PDB entry 3DRS | X-ray diffraction, 3.15 A resolution | chains A and B

== Chain A ==
Name: Reverse transcriptase/ribonuclease H
From: Human immunodeficiency virus type 1
Notes: EC 2.7.7.49, 2.7.7.7, 3.1.26.4; fragment: gag-pol polyprotein p66 subunit
UniProt: P04585 (POL_HV1H2); residues 1-560 here correspond to UniProt positions 588-1147 (UniProt number = residue number + 587)
Amino-acid sequence (563 residues; each row starts with the number of its first residue; numbers below 1 keep their minus sign (Met-2 is residue -2)):
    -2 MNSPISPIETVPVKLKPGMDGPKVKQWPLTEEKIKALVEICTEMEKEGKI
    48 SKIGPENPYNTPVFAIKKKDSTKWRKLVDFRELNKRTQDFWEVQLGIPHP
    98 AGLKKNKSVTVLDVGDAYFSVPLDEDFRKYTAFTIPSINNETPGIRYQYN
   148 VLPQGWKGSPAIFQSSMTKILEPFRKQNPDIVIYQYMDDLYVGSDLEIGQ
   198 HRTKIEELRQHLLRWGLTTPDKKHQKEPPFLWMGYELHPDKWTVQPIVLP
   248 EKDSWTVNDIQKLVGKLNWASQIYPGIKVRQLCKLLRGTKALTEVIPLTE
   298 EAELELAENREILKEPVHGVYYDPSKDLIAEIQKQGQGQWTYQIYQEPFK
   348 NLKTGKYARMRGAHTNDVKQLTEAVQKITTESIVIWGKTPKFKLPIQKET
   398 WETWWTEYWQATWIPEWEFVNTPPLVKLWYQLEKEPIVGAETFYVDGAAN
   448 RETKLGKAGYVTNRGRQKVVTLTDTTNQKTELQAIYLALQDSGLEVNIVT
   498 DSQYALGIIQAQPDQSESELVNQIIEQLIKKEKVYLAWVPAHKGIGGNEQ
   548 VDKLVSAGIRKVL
Not modelled in the structure: -2 to -1, 549-560
Construct notes: expression tag (-2 to 0); engineered mutation Asn103 (Lys690 in P04585)
Swiss-Prot annotation at these positions:
  - region: Phe227 to His235 (RT 'primer grip')
  - motif: Trp398 to Trp414 (Tryptophan repeat motif)
  - binding site (Mg(2+)): Asp110, Asp185, Asp186, Asp443, Glu478, Asp498, Asp549
  - site: Trp401 (Essential for RT p66/p51 heterodimerization), Trp414 (Essential for RT p66/p51 heterodimerization), Phe440, Tyr441 (Cleavage), Leu560 (Cleavage)

== Chain B ==
Name: p66 RT
From: Human immunodeficiency virus type 1
Notes: fragment: gag-pol polyprotein p51 subunit
UniProt: P04585 (POL_HV1H2); residues 1-440 here correspond to UniProt positions 588-1027 (UniProt number = residue number + 587)
Amino-acid sequence (443 residues; row label = number of the first residue in the row; numbers below 1 keep their minus sign (Met-2 is residue -2)):
    -2 MNSPISPIETVPVKLKPGMDGPKVKQWPLTEEKIKALVEICTEMEKEGKI
    48 SKIGPENPYNTPVFAIKKKDSTKWRKLVDFRELNKRTQDFWEVQLGIPHP
    98 AGLKKNKSVTVLDVGDAYFSVPLDEDFRKYTAFTIPSINNETPGIRYQYN
   148 VLPQGWKGSPAIFQSSMTKILEPFRKQNPDIVIYQYMDDLYVGSDLEIGQ
   198 HRTKIEELRQHLLRWGLTTPDKKHQKEPPFLWMGYELHPDKWTVQPIVLP
   248 EKDSWTVNDIQKLVGKLNWASQIYPGIKVRQLCKLLRGTKALTEVIPLTE
   298 EAELELAENREILKEPVHGVYYDPSKDLIAEIQKQGQGQWTYQIYQEPFK
   348 NLKTGKYARMRGAHTNDVKQLTEAVQKITTESIVIWGKTPKFKLPIQKET
   398 WETWWTEYWQATWIPEWEFVNTPPLVKLWYQLEKEPIVGAETF
Not modelled in the structure: -2 to 4, 216-230, 357-360, 429-440
Construct notes: expression tag (-2 to 0); engineered mutation Asn103 (Lys690 in P04585)
Swiss-Prot annotation at these positions:
  - region: Phe227 to His235 (RT 'primer grip')
  - motif: Trp398 to Trp414 (Tryptophan repeat motif)
  - binding site (Mg(2+)): Asp110, Asp185, Asp186
  - site: Trp401 (Essential for RT p66/p51 heterodimerization), Trp414 (Essential for RT p66/p51 heterodimerization), Phe440 (Cleavage)

== How chain A and chain B interact ==
Residue-residue contacts (103):
  Val8(A) with Pro52(B); Glu53(B)
  Pro9(A) with Glu53(B)
  Gln85(A) with Glu53(B), hydrogen bond (side chain-backbone)
  Asp86(A) with Pro55(B)
  Phe87(A) with Pro52(B); Pro55(B)
  Trp88(A) with Pro52(B), hydrogen bond (backbone-backbone); Asn54(B); Pro55(B); Asn57(B); Thr131(B); Arg143(B)
  Gln91(A) with Asn137(B); Thr139(B); Pro140(B)
  Leu92(A) with Asn137(B)
  Gly93(A) with Asn137(B), hydrogen bond (backbone-side chain)
  Ile94(A) with Asn137(B)
  Pro95(A) with Asn136(B); Asn137(B)
  His96(A) with Asn136(B), hydrogen bond (backbone-side chain)
  Gly99(A) with Asn136(B); Glu138(B)
  Leu100(A) with Asn136(B)
  Ser162(A) with Pro52(B)
  Thr165(A) with Pro140(B)
  Tyr181(A) with Glu138(B)
  Gln182(A) with Pro140(B)
  Arg356(A) with Gln394(B)
  Arg358(A) with Gln394(B); Glu396(B), salt bridge
  Gln373(A) with Thr397(B); Trp401(B), hydrogen bond
  Ile380(A) with Pro25(B), hydrophobic; Leu26(B)
  Val381(A) with Pro25(B), hydrophobic; Ile135(B); Asn136(B), hydrogen bond (backbone-backbone)
  Ile382(A) with Ile135(B); Asn136(B)
  Trp383(A) with Glu28(B); Ile135(B)
  Gly384(A) with Thr27(B); Glu28(B), hydrogen bond (backbone-backbone); Ile135(B)
  Trp402(A) with Lys331(B), hydrogen bond (backbone-side chain); Asp364(B), hydrogen bond
  Thr403(A) with Lys331(B)
  Glu404(A) with Lys424(B)
  Tyr405(A) with Lys331(B), hydrogen bond (backbone-side chain)
  Trp406(A) with Lys331(B); Pro392(B), hydrophobic; Val417(B); Asn418(B); Thr419(B)
  Gln407(A) with Lys331(B), hydrogen bond (backbone-side chain); Pro392(B); Ile393(B); Gln394(B)
  Ala408(A) with Trp337(B), hydrophobic; Asp364(B); Pro392(B), hydrogen bond (backbone-backbone); Ile393(B)
  Thr409(A) with Asp364(B), hydrogen bond (backbone-side chain)
  Trp410(A) with Asn363(B); Val365(B), hydrophobic; Trp401(B)
  Pro412(A) with Trp401(B), hydrophobic
  Glu432(A) with Asn255(B)
  Pro433(A) with Asn255(B); Leu289(B), hydrophobic
  Ile434(A) with Thr290(B)
  Val435(A) with Thr290(B)
  Thr439(A) with Leu289(B)
  Tyr441(A) with Gln258(B); Lys287(B), hydrogen bond (side chain-backbone)
  Val458(A) with Thr286(B)
  Thr459(A) with Thr286(B), hydrogen bond (backbone-side chain)
  Asn460(A) with Thr286(B), hydrogen bond (backbone-side chain); Lys287(B); Ala288(B)
  Asn494(A) with Leu289(B)
  Val496(A) with Leu289(B), hydrophobic
  Gln500(A) with Pro420(B); Pro421(B); Leu422(B), hydrogen bond (side chain-backbone)
  Leu503(A) with Pro421(B), hydrophobic; Leu422(B), hydrophobic
  Gln507(A) with Pro421(B)
  Tyr532(A) with Asn255(B), hydrogen bond
  Trp535(A) with Leu422(B); Trp426(B), hydrophobic
  Pro537(A) with Asn265(B)
  Lys540(A) with Asn265(B)
  Gly541(A) with Cys280(B), hydrogen bond (backbone-side chain); Leu283(B)
  Ile542(A) with Cys280(B), hydrophobic
  Gly543(A) with Leu283(B); Gly285(B)
  Gly544(A) with Gly285(B), hydrogen bond (backbone-backbone)
  Gln547(A) with Gly285(B); Thr286(B)
Other interface residues (no listed pair), chain A (67 interface residues in all): Ala158, Ile159, Gln161, Glu169, Ile180, Thr376, Thr377, Thr386
Other interface residues (no listed pair), chain B (58 interface residues in all): Lys20, Lys49, Tyr56, Val254, Val261, Gly262, Arg284, Leu368, Thr400, Tyr405, Val423

== Summary ==
The interface between chain A and chain B involves 67 residues on one side and 58 on the other, with 20
hydrogen bonds and 1 salt bridge. Among the polar pairs are Arg358(A)-Glu396(B), Gln85(A)-Glu53(B) and
Gly93(A)-Asn137(B).
Chain A is Reverse transcriptase/ribonuclease H and chain B is p66 RT, both from Human immunodeficiency virus
type 1; the structure, HIV reverse transcriptase K103N mutant in complex with inhibitor R8D, was determined by
X-ray diffraction together with 3DRP and 3DRR from the same study.
